4Y8I - chains R and S of the 34 polymer chains in the assembly; structure by X-ray diffraction, 2.60 A resolution.

Chain R:
Name: Proteasome subunit alpha type-5
Source organism: Saccharomyces cerevisiae (strain ATCC 204508 / S288c)
Notes: EC 3.4.25.1
Reference sequence: P32379 (PSA5_YEAST); residues -7 to 252 here correspond to UniProt positions 1-260 (UniProt number = residue number + 8)
Sequence (260 residues; each row starts with the number of its first residue; numbers below 1 keep their minus sign (Met-7 is residue -7)):
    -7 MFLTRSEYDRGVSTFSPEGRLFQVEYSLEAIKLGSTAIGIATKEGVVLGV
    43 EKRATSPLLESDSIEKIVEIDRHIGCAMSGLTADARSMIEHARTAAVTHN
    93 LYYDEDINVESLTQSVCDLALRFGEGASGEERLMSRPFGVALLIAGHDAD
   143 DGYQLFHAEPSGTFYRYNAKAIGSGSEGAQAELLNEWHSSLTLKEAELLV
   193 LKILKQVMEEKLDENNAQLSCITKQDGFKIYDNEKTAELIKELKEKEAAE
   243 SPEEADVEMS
Disordered / not traced: -7 to 0, 118-124, 243-252

Chain S:
Name: Proteasome subunit alpha type-6
Source organism: Saccharomyces cerevisiae (strain ATCC 204508 / S288c)
Notes: EC 3.4.25.1
Reference sequence: P40302 (PSA6_YEAST); residues 0-233 here correspond to UniProt positions 1-234 (UniProt number = residue number + 1)
Sequence (234 residues; row label = number of the first residue in the row; numbering starts at 0):
     0 MFRNNYDGDTVTFSPTGRLFQVEYALEAIKQGSVTVGLRSNTHAVLVALK
    50 RNADELSSYQKKIIKCDEHMGLSLAGLAPDARVLSNYLRQQCNYSSLVFN
   100 RKLAVERAGHLLCDKAQKNTQSYGGRPYGVGLLIIGYDKSGAHLLEFQPS
   150 GNVTELYGTAIGARSQGAKTYLERTLDTFIKIDGNPDELIKAGVEAISQS
   200 LRDESLTVDNLSIAIVGKDTPFTIYDGEAVAKYI
Disordered / not traced: 0-2
UniProt features mapped onto this chain:
  - modified residue: Ser13 (Phosphoserine)
  - cross-link: Lys190 (Glycyl lysine isopeptide (Lys-Gly) (interchain with G-Cter in ubiquitin))

Interface between chain R and chain S:
Contacting residue pairs (43; chain R residue first):
  Arg2(R) with Gly7(S)
  Ser5(R) with Arg125(S)
  Thr6(R) with Gly7(S); Gln20(S)
  Phe7(R) with Gln20(S), hydrogen bond (backbone-side chain); Tyr23(S); Leu76(S), hydrophobic; Arg125(S); Pro126(S); Gly128(S)
  Ser8(R) with Tyr23(S)
  Pro9(R) with Tyr23(S), hydrophobic; Glu26(S)
  Glu10(R) with Glu26(S); Gln30(S)
  Gly11(R) with Tyr23(S); Ala27(S)
  Leu13(R) with Arg125(S)
  Gln106(R) with Arg81(S), hydrogen bond
  Asp110(R) with Arg81(S), salt bridge
  Leu113(R) with Pro78(S), hydrophobic; Asp79(S); Arg125(S)
  Ser153(R) with Pro78(S)
  Gly154(R) with Pro78(S)
  Thr155(R) with Gln59(S)
  Phe156(R) with Gln59(S)
  Tyr157(R) with Arg50(S); Ser57(S); Gln59(S)
  Arg158(R) with Ser56(S); Ser57(S), hydrogen bond (backbone-backbone)
  Tyr159(R) with Ala52(S); Asp53(S); Leu55(S); Ser56(S)
  Asn160(R) with Leu55(S), hydrogen bond (backbone-backbone)
  Ala161(R) with Leu55(S)
  Gln172(R) with Asp53(S), hydrogen bond; Leu55(S)
  Leu175(R) with Leu55(S), hydrophobic
  Leu176(R) with Glu54(S); Leu55(S)
Also at the interface, not in a pair above, chain R (26 interface residues in all): Gly3, Glu117
Also at the interface, not in a pair above, chain S (26 interface residues in all): Asp6, Ala24, Asn51, Tyr122, Gly123

Overview:
The chain R/chain S interface involves 26 residues from each chain, with 5 hydrogen bonds and 1 salt bridge.
Polar pairs include Asp110(R)-Arg81(S), Phe7(R)-Gln20(S) and Gln106(R)-Arg81(S).
Chain R is Proteasome subunit alpha type-5 and chain S is Proteasome subunit alpha type-6, both from
Saccharomyces cerevisiae (strain ATCC 204508 / S288c); the structure, Yeast 20S proteasome in complex with
Ac-PLL-ep, was determined by X-ray diffraction (same publication as 4Y69, 4Y6A, 4Y6V, 4Y6Z, 4Y70, 4Y74 and 34
further entries).
